Entry 3RZD (X-ray diffraction, 3.30 A resolution); this record covers chains B and J of the 12 polymer chains in the assembly.

== Chain B ==
Protein: DNA-directed RNA polymerase II subunit RPB2
Organism: Saccharomyces cerevisiae
Notes: EC 2.7.7.6
UniProt: P08518 (RPB2_YEAST); residues 1-1224 here = UniProt positions 1-1224
Chain sequence (1224 residues; numbered 1 to 1224; the number before each row is that of its first residue):
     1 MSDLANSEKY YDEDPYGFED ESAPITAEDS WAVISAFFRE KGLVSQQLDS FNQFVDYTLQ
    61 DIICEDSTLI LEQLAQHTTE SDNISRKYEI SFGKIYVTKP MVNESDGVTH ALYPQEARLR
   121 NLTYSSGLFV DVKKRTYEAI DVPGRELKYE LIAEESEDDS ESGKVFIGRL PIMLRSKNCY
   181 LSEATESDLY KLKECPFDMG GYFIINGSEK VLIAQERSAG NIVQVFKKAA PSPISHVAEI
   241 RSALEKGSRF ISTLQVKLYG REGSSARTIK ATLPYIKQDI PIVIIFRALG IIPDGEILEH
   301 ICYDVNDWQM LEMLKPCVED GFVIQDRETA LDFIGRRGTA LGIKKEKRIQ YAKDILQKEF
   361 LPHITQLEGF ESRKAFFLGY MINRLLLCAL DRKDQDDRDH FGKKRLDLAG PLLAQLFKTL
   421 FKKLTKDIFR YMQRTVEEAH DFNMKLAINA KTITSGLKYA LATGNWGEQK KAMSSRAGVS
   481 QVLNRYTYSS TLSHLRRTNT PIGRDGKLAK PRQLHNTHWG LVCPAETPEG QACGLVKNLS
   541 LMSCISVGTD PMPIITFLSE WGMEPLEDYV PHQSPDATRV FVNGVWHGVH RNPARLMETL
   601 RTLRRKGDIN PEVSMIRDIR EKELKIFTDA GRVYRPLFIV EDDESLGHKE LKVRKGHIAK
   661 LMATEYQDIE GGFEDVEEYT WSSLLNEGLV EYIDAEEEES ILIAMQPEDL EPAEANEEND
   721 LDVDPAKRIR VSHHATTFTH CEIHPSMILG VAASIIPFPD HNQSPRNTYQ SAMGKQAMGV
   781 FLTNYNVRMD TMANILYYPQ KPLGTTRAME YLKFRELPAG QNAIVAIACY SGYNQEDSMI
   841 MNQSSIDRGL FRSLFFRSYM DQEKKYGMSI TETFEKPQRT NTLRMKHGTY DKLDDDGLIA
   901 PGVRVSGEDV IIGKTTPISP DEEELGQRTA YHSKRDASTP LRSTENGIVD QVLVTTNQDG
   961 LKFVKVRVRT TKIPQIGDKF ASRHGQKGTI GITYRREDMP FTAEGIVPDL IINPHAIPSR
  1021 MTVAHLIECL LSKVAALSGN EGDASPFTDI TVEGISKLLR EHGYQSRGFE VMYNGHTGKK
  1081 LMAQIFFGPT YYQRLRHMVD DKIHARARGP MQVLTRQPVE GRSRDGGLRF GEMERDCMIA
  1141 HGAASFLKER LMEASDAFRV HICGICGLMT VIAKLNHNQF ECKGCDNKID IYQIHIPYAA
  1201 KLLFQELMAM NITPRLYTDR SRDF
Not modelled in the structure: 1-19, 71-88, 142-163, 336-344, 438-445, 503-508, 669-677, 716-721, 920-932
Metal / ion sites: Zn2+: Cys1163, Cys1166, Cys1182, Cys1185
From the paper describing this entry:
  - binding site for the 5-nt RNA strand: Lys979, Lys987

== Chain J ==
Protein: DNA-directed RNA polymerases I, II, and III subunit RPABC5
Organism: Saccharomyces cerevisiae
UniProt: P22139 (RPAB5_YEAST); residue numbers follow UniProt; this construct covers 1-70
Chain sequence (70 residues; row label = number of the first residue in the row):
     1 MIVPVRCFSC GKVVGDKWES YLNLLQEDEL DEGTALSRLG LKRYCCRRMI LTHVDLIEKF
    61 LRYNPLEKRD
Not modelled in the structure: 66-70
Swiss-Prot annotation at these positions:
  - binding site (Zn(2+)): Cys7, Cys10, Cys45, Cys46
  - cross-link: Lys59 (Glycyl lysine isopeptide (Lys-Gly) (interchain with G-Cter in ubiquitin))
Metal / ion sites: Zn2+: Cys7, Cys10, Cys45, Cys46

== Chain B / chain J interface ==
Pairs across the interface (69; chain B residue first):
  Glu186(B) - Arg62(J)  salt bridge
  Tyr190(B) - Lys59(J)
  Tyr190(B) - Arg62(J)  hydrogen bond
  Tyr190(B) - Tyr63(J)
  Lys193(B) - Pro65(J)
  Cys195(B) - Tyr63(J)
  Phe197(B) - Lys59(J)
  Val780(B) - Leu56(J)  hydrophobic
  Thr783(B) - Lys59(J)
  Thr783(B) - Phe60(J)
  Thr783(B) - Tyr63(J)
  Asn784(B) - Tyr63(J)  hydrogen bond (backbone-side chain)
  Tyr785(B) - Met1(J)
  Tyr785(B) - Phe60(J)  hydrophobic
  Ile795(B) - Met1(J)  hydrophobic
  Tyr797(B) - Met1(J)
  Tyr798(B) - Met1(J)
  Tyr798(B) - Ile2(J)
  Tyr798(B) - Pro4(J)  hydrophobic
  Gln800(B) - Arg48(J)
  Gln800(B) - Met49(J)
  Gln800(B) - Thr52(J)
  Lys801(B) - Leu51(J)
  Lys801(B) - Thr52(J)  hydrogen bond (backbone-backbone)
  Lys801(B) - Val54(J)
  Leu803(B) - Arg48(J)
  Leu803(B) - Leu51(J)  hydrophobic
  Leu803(B) - Thr52(J)
  Arg815(B) - Val54(J)
  Glu816(B) - Val54(J)
  Pro818(B) - Val54(J)  hydrophobic
  Gln821(B) - Phe8(J)
  Asn822(B) - Arg48(J)  hydrogen bond (backbone-side chain)
  Asn822(B) - Thr52(J)  hydrogen bond
  Ile824(B) - Ser9(J)
  Ile824(B) - Cys45(J)  hydrophobic
  Ile824(B) - Arg48(J)
  Ser845(B) - Phe8(J)
  Arg848(B) - Cys7(J)
  Arg848(B) - Phe8(J)  hydrogen bond (side chain-backbone)
  Arg848(B) - Ser9(J)  hydrogen bond (side chain-backbone)
  Arg848(B) - Gly11(J)
  Gly849(B) - Phe8(J)
  Leu850(B) - Phe8(J)
  Arg996(B) - Ser9(J)
  Arg996(B) - Cys10(J)  hydrogen bond (side chain-backbone)
  Glu1004(B) - Arg43(J)
  Glu1004(B) - Tyr44(J)
  Ile1006(B) - Arg43(J)
  Ile1006(B) - Tyr44(J)  hydrophobic
  Val1007(B) - Ser9(J)
  Asp1009(B) - Phe8(J)
  Asp1009(B) - Ser9(J)  hydrogen bond
  Asp1009(B) - Arg48(J)  salt bridge
  Lys1033(B) - Tyr44(J)
  Ala1035(B) - Leu51(J)
  Ala1036(B) - Tyr44(J)  hydrophobic
  Ala1036(B) - Arg47(J)  hydrogen bond (backbone-side chain)
  Leu1037(B) - Tyr44(J)  hydrophobic
  Leu1037(B) - Arg47(J)  hydrogen bond (backbone-side chain)
  Ser1038(B) - Gly33(J)
  Gly1039(B) - Glu32(J)
  Gly1039(B) - Gly33(J)
  Gly1039(B) - Arg47(J)
  Gly1039(B) - Leu51(J)
  Asn1040(B) - Asp31(J)
  Tyr1064(B) - Tyr44(J)
  Glu1070(B) - Tyr44(J)  hydrogen bond
  Phe1087(B) - Tyr44(J)
Other interface residues (no listed pair), chain B (48 interface residues in all): Pro196, Leu796, Pro799, Leu817, Ala823, Asn842, Gly1088, Pro1089
Other interface residues (no listed pair), chain J (28 interface residues in all): Val5, Leu36

== In short ==
Chain B and chain J form an interface of 48 and 28 residues respectively; the contacts include 12 hydrogen
bonds and 2 salt bridges. Polar pairs include Glu186(B)-Arg62(J), Asp1009(B)-Arg48(J) and Tyr190(B)-Arg62(J).
Curated annotation (UniProt) lists 4 Zn2+-binding residues on chain J. The paper reports a binding site for
the 5-nt RNA strand at Lys979(B) and Lys987(B).
Chain B is DNA-directed RNA polymerase II subunit RPB2 and chain J is DNA-directed RNA polymerases I, II, and
III subunit RPABC5, both from Saccharomyces cerevisiae; the structure, RNA Polymerase II Initiation Complex
with a 5-nt RNA, was determined by X-ray diffraction, deposited together with 3RZO, 3S14, 3S15, 3S16, 3S17,
3S1M and 5 further entries.
